Entry 9D9L (electron microscopy, 4.00 A resolution); this record covers chains D and I of the 12 polymer chains in the assembly.

[Chain D (and I)]
Molecule: Major tail protein
Organism: Mycobacterium phage Bxb1
Notes: chain I of this document is another copy of the same molecule, construct and numbering; everything in this record applies to it too
Reference sequence: Q9B0A2 (Q9B0A2_BPMB1); numbering as in UniProt (aligned over 1-283)
Chain sequence (283 residues; each row starts with the number of its first residue):
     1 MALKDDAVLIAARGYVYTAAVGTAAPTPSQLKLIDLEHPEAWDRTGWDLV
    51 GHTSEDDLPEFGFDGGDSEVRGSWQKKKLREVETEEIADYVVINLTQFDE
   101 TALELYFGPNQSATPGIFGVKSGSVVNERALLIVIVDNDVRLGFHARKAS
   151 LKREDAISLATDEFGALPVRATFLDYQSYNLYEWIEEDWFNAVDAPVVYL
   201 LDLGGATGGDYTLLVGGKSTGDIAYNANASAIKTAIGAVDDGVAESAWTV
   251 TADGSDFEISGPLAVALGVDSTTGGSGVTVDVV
Not modelled in the structure: 1

[How chain D and chain I interact]
Pairs across the interface (8):
  Leu3(D) with Gln75(I)
  Asp5(D) with Lys76(I), salt bridge; Leu79(I)
  Val8(D) with Leu79(I), hydrophobic; Arg80(I), hydrogen bond (backbone-side chain)
  Ile10(D) with Val82(I), hydrophobic
  Asp137(D) with Arg80(I), salt bridge
  Asn138(D) with Arg80(I)

[Overview]
The interface between chain D and chain I involves 6 residues on one side and 5 on the other; the contacts
include 1 hydrogen bond and 2 salt bridges. Polar pairs include Asp5(D)-Lys76(I), Asp137(D)-Arg80(I) and
Val8(D)-Arg80(I).
Both chains are Major tail protein (Mycobacterium phage Bxb1). Entry 9D9L (Mycobacteriophage Bxb1 tail tube
segment - Composite map and model) was determined by electron microscopy (same publication as 9D9W, 9D93, 9D94
and 9D9X).
